6NJM - chains C and H of the 16 polymer chains in the assembly; structure by electron microscopy, 6.50 A resolution (low resolution: residue-level contacts below are approximate; hydrogen-bond / salt-bridge calls are withheld).

[Chain C]
Protein: Glutamate receptor 3
Organism: Rattus norvegicus
UniProtKB: P19492 (GRIA3_RAT), isoform P19492-2; the construct has insertions or renumbered stretches relative to UniProt, so the offset changes along the chain: -21 to 380 = UniProt 1-402; 395-547 = UniProt 419-571; 568-862 = UniProt 594-888
Chain sequence (888 residues; numbered -21 to 862 plus 38 insertion-coded residues; 34 numbers in that range are skipped by the numbering (no residue carries them; nothing is unmodelled there); the number before each row is that of its first residue; a row labelled like 380A-380P holds insertion residues (380A, then the next letters in order); numbers below 1 keep their minus sign (Met-21 is residue -21)):
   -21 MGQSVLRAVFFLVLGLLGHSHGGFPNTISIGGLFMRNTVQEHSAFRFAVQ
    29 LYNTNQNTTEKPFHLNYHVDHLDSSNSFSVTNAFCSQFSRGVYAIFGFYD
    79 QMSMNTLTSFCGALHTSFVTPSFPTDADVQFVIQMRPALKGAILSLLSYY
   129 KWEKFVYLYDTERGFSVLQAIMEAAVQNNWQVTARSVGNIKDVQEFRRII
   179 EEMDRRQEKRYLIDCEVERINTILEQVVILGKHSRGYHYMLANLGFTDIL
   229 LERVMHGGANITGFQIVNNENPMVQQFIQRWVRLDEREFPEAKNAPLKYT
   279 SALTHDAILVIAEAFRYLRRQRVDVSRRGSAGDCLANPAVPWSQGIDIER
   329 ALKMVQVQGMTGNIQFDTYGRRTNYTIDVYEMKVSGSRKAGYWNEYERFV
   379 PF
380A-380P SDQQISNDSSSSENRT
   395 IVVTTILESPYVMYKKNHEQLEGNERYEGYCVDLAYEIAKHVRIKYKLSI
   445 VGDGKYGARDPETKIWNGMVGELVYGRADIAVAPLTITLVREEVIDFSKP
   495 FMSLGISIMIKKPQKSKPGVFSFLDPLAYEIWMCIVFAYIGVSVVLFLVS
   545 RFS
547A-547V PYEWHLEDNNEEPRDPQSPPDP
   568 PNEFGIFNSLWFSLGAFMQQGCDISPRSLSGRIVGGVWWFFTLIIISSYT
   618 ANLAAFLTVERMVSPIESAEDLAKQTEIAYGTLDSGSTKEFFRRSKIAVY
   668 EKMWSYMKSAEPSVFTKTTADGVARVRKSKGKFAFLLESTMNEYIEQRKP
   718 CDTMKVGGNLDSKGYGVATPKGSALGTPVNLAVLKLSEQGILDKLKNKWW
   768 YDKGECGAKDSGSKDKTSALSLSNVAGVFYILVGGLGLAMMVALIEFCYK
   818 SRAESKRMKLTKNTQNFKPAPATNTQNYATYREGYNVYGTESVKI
Not modelled in the structure: -21 to 1, 305-308, 380A-380P, 547A-547V, 589, 825-862
UniProt features mapped onto this chain:
  - binding site (L-glutamate): Pro478, Thr480, Arg485, Ser654, Thr655, Glu705
  - modified residue (Phosphotyrosine): Tyr845, Tyr855
  - lipidation (S-palmitoyl cysteine): Cys589, Cys815
  - glycosylation (N-linked (GlcNAc...) asparagine): Asn35, Asn238, Asn352, Asn380G, Asn380N
Disulfide bonds: Cys63-Cys312, Cys718-Cys773
Glycans and other covalent adducts: N-acetylglucosamine (NAG) linked to Asn35, Asn238, Asn352
Ligand contacts: ZK1 ({[7-morpholin-4-yl-2,3-dioxo-6-(trifluoromethyl)-3,4-dihydroquinoxalin-1(2H)-yl]methyl}phosphonic acid): Glu402, Tyr405, Tyr450, Pro478, Leu479, Thr480, Arg485, Ser652, Gly653, Ser654, Thr655, Thr686, Glu705, Met708, Tyr732
Reported in the primary citation:
  - post-translational modification sites: Asn35, Asn352 (proposed by the authors, not directly observed)

[Chain H]
Protein: Voltage-dependent calcium channel gamma-2 subunit
Organism: Rattus norvegicus
UniProtKB: Q71RJ2 (CCG2_RAT); residue numbers follow UniProt; this construct covers 1-323
Chain sequence (323 residues; numbered 1 to 323; the number before each row is that of its first residue):
     1 MGLFDRGVQMLLTTVGAFAAFSLMTIAVGTDYWLYSRGVCKTKSVSENET
    51 SKKNEEVMTHSGLWRTCCLEGNFKGLCKQIDHFPEDADYEADTAEYFLRA
   101 VRASSIFPILSVILLFMGGLCIAASEFYKTRHNIILSAGIFFVSAGLSNI
   151 IGIIVYISANAGDPSKSDSKKNSYSYGWSFYFGALSFIIAEMVGVLAVHM
   201 FIDRHKQLRATARATDYLQASAITRIPSYRYRYQRRSRSSSRSTEPSHSR
   251 DASPVGVKGFNTLPSTEISMYTLSRDPLKAATTPTATYNSDRDNSFLQVH
   301 NCIQKDSKDSLHANTANRRTTPV
Not modelled in the structure: 1-5, 39-56, 70-72, 86-91, 162-173, 214-323
UniProt features mapped onto this chain:
  - modified residue: Ser253 (Phosphoserine), Tyr271 (Phosphotyrosine), Thr321 (Phosphothreonine)
  - glycosylation: Asn48 (N-linked (GlcNAc...) asparagine)
Disulfide bonds: Cys67-Cys77

[Interface between chain C and chain H]
Contacting residue pairs (11):
  Tyr523(C) with Tyr174(H)
  Glu524(C) with Tyr176(H)
  Phe531(C) with Ala184(H); Phe187(H)
  Ile534(C) with Phe187(H)
  Val538(C) with Glu191(H); Val195(H)
  Phe541(C) with Val195(H)
  Leu542(C) with Val198(H)
  Arg545(C) with Ile202(H)
  Phe571(C) with Ile202(H)
Interface residues without a listed pair, chain C (11 interface residues in all): Phe546, Ile573
Interface residues without a listed pair, chain H (11 interface residues in all): Leu136, Ile188, His199

[Summary]
The chain C/chain H interface involves 11 residues from each chain. Ligands of chain C: compound ZK1.
N-acetylglucosamine is covalently linked to Asn35(C), Asn238(C) and Asn352(C). Curated annotation (UniProt)
lists 6 L-glutamate-binding residues on chain C. The paper reports modification sites Asn35(C) and Asn352(C).
Chain C is Glutamate receptor 3 and chain H is Voltage-dependent calcium channel gamma-2 subunit, both from
Rattus norvegicus; the structure, Architecture and subunit arrangement of native AMPA receptors, was
determined by electron microscopy.
